PDB entry 8ABL | electron microscopy, 2.10 A resolution | chains I and J of the 20 polymer chains in the assembly

[Chain I]
Name: Complex III subunit 9
Source organism: Yarrowia lipolytica
UniProtKB: Q6CG23 (Q6CG23_YARLI); residue numbers follow UniProt; this construct covers 1-69
Sequence (69 residues; each row starts with the number of its first residue):
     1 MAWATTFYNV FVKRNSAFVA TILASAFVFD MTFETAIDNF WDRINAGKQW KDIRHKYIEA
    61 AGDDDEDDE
Not modelled in the structure: 1-3, 58-69
Small-molecule neighbours: 1,2-diacyl-sn-glycero-3-phosphocholine (PC1): Y8, V12, K13, R14, N15, F18, V19, I22, L23

[Chain J]
Name: YALI0C12210p
Source organism: Yarrowia lipolytica
UniProtKB: Q6CC60 (Q6CC60_YARLI); residues 1-82 here = UniProt positions 1-82
Sequence (82 residues; row label = number of the first residue in the row):
     1 MICGEGDYVK KPSYKIVPHF LGFNIPTVSK WIPIFGIWGA AAGIGALFLI EGVPRTRQDI
    61 LSKIPIIGEH WIREIPASDN PF
Not modelled in the structure: 1-7
Small-molecule neighbours: 1,2-dimyristoyl-sn-glycero-3-phosphate (XP4): F23, T27, V28, W31, F35, W38

[Interface between chain I and chain J]
Residue-residue contacts (24):
  R14(I) - I34(J)
  N15(I) - W38(J)
  S16(I) - I37(J)
  S16(I) - W38(J)
  A17(I) - I37(J)
  V19(I) - W38(J)  hydrophobic
  A20(I) - A41(J)  hydrophobic
  L23(I) - A41(J)
  L23(I) - I44(J)
  A24(I) - I44(J)
  A26(I) - F48(J)
  F27(I) - L47(J)  hydrophobic
  F27(I) - F48(J)  hydrophobic
  F27(I) - E51(J)
  D30(I) - F48(J)
  M31(I) - E51(J)
  M31(I) - H70(J)  hydrogen bond
  M31(I) - W71(J)  hydrophobic
  E34(I) - H70(J)
  E34(I) - R73(J)  salt bridge
  T35(I) - H70(J)
  W50(I) - D79(J)  hydrogen bond
  R54(I) - S78(J)
  R54(I) - D79(J)  salt bridge
Other interface residues (no listed pair), chain J (16 interface residues in all): G45, L61, P76

[In short]
Chain I and chain J each contribute 16 residues to their interface; the contacts include 2 hydrogen bonds and
2 salt bridges. Polar contacts include E34(I)-R73(J), R54(I)-D79(J) and M31(I)-H70(J). Chain I binds
1,2-diacyl-sn-glycero-3-phosphocholine. Chain J binds 1,2-dimyristoyl-sn-glycero-3-phosphate.
Chain I is Complex III subunit 9 and chain J is YALI0C12210p, both from Yarrowia lipolytica; the structure,
Complex III2 from Yarrowia lipolytica, with decylubiquinol and antimycin A, consensus refinement, was
determined by electron microscopy (same publication as 8AB6, 8AB7, 8AB8, 8AB9, 8ABA, 8ABB and 11 further
entries).
